PDB entry 3COQ | X-ray diffraction, 2.40 A resolution | chains D and B of the 4 polymer chains in the assembly

# Chain D
Molecule: 20-nt DNA strand
Sequence (20 nucleotides; numbered 1 to 20; the number before each row is that of its first residue):
     1 ACCGGAGGACAGTCCTCCGG

# Chain B
Protein: Regulatory protein GAL4
Organism: Saccharomyces cerevisiae
Notes: fragment: DNA binding domain with complete dimerization domain
Reference sequence: P04386 (GAL4_YEAST); numbering as in UniProt (aligned over 8-96)
Chain sequence (89 residues; numbered 8 to 96; the number before each row is that of its first residue):
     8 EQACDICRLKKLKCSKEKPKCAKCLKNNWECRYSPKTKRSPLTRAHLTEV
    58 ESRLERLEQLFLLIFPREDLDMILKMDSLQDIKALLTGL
Metal / ion sites: Zn2+ site 1: Cys11, Cys14, Cys21, Cys28; Zn2+ site 2: Cys11, Cys28, Cys31, Cys38
Reported in the primary citation:
  - self-association interface (contacts with another copy of this molecule); pairs are residue here / residue on that copy: Ile80-Arg63 (hydrophobic contact)
  - mutagenesis - L67A/I71A (40.00 +/- 3.54 nM), L67A/I80A/L81A (2-fold), L67A/I89A (34.17 +/- 7.20 nM), L67A/L93A (44.38 +/- 3.20 nM): decreased binding to the 20-nt DNA strand (chain D)
  - mutagenesis - L67A/I71A, L67A/I80A/L81A, L67A/I89A, L67A/L93A: decreased stability
  - contacts within the chain: Ile71-Phe72 (hydrophobic contact)

# Interface between chain D and chain B
Residue-residue contacts (15):
  DT13(D) - Leu49(B)  sugar contact
  DC14(D) - Arg46(B)  sugar contact
  DC15(D) - Arg46(B)  salt bridge to the phosphate
  DT16(D) - Glu8(B)  sugar contact
  DT16(D) - Gln9(B)  phosphate contact
  DT16(D) - Ala10(B)  hydrogen bond to the phosphate
  DT16(D) - Arg15(B)  salt bridge to the phosphate
  DT16(D) - Lys23(B)  phosphate contact
  DC17(D) - Lys18(B)  base contact
  DC17(D) - Leu19(B)  sugar contact
  DC17(D) - Lys20(B)  sugar contact
  DC17(D) - Cys21(B)  hydrogen bond to the phosphate
  DC17(D) - Lys23(B)  salt bridge to the phosphate
  DC18(D) - Lys18(B)  hydrogen bond to the base
  DC18(D) - Lys20(B)  phosphate contact
Interface residues without a listed pair, chain D (7 interface residues in all): DG19

# In short
7 residues of chain D and 11 residues of chain B are in contact; the contacts include 3 hydrogen bonds and 3
salt bridges. Polar contacts include DC18(D)-Lys18(B), DT16(D)-Ala10(B) and DC17(D)-Cys21(B). The paper
reports that L67A/I71A, L67A/I80A/L81A and L67A/I89A of chain B, among others, reduce binding to the 20-nt DNA
strand (chain D); a self-association interface involving Ile80(B).
Here chain D is a 20-nt DNA strand and chain B is Regulatory protein GAL4 (Saccharomyces cerevisiae). Entry
3COQ (Structural Basis for Dimerization in DNA Recognition by Gal4) was determined by X-ray diffraction.
